Entry 6ND1 (electron microscopy, 4.10 A resolution (low resolution: residue-level contacts below are approximate; hydrogen-bond / salt-bridge calls are withheld)); this record covers chains B and E of the 6 polymer chains in the assembly.

# Chain B
Protein: Protein transport protein SEC61
From: Saccharomyces cerevisiae
UniProtKB: P32915 (SC61A_YEAST); numbering as in UniProt (aligned over 1-480)
Amino-acid sequence (480 residues; row label = number of the first residue in the row):
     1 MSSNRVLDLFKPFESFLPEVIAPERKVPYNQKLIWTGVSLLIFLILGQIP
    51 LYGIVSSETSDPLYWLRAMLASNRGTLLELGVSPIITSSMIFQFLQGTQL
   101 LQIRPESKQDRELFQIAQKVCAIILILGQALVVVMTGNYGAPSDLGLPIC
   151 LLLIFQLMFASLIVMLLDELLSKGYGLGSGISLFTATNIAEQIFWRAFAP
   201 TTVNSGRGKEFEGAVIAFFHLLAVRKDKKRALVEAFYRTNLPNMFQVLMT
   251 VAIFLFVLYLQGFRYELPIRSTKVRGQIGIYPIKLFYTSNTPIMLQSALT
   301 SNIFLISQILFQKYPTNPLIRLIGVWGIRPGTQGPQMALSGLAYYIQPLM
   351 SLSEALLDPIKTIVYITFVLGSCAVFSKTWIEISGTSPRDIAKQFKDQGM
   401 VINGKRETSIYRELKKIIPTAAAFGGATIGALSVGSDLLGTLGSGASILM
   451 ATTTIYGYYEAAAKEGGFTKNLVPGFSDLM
Not modelled in the structure: 1-18, 55-57, 94-114, 139-143, 225-227, 319-343, 466-480
UniProt features mapped onto this chain:
  - mutagenesis: K273 (K273P/G: Severe growth defect), R275 (R275D/G/P/Q/Y: Severe growth defect; R275E/F/V: Severe growth defect; lowers SRP-dependent and SRP-independent translocation), G276 (G276P: Severe growth defect), K405 (K405D/E/P: Severe growth defect), R406 (R406D: Severe growth defect; lowers SRP-dependent translocation; R406E: Severe growth defect; lowers SRP-dependent and SRP-independent translocation; R406H/W: Severe growth defect)

# Chain E
Protein: Translocation protein SEC66
From: Saccharomyces cerevisiae
UniProtKB: P33754 (SEC66_YEAST); residues 1-206 here = UniProt positions 1-206
Amino-acid sequence (206 residues; each row starts with the number of its first residue):
     1 MSEFNETKFSNNGTFFETEEPIVETKSISVYTPLIYVFILVVSLVMFASS
    51 YRKKQAKKISEQPSIFDENDAHDLYFQIKEMSENEKIHEKVLKAALLNRG
   101 AESVRRSLKLKELAPQINLLYKNGSIGEDYWKRFETEVKLIELEFKDTLQ
   151 EAERLQPGWVQLFVMVCKEICFNQALSRRYQSILKRKEVCIKEWELKINN
   201 DGRLVN
Not modelled in the structure: 1-28, 82-90, 177-206
UniProt features mapped onto this chain:
  - glycosylation (N-linked (GlcNAc...) asparagine): N5, N12

# Interface between chain B and chain E
Pairs across the interface (9; chain B residue first):
  E24(B) - Y121(E)
  E24(B) - E128(E)
  R25(B) - Y121(E)
  R25(B) - I126(E)
  P148(B) - S29(E)
  L151(B) - P33(E)
  L152(B) - P33(E)
  F155(B) - V37(E)
  F159(B) - L40(E)
Interface residues without a listed pair, chain E (8 interface residues in all): G124

# Summary
7 residues of chain B face 8 of chain E across their interface. UniProt lists 5 mutagenesis sites on chain B.
Here chain B is Protein transport protein SEC61 and chain E is Translocation protein SEC66, both from
Saccharomyces cerevisiae. Entry 6ND1 (CryoEM structure of the Sec Complex from yeast) was determined by
electron microscopy.
